Entry 8F3C (electron microscopy, 3.40 A resolution); this record covers chains G and H of the 8 polymer chains in the assembly.

== Chain G (and H) ==
Name: DNA-directed RNA polymerase subunit alpha
Organism: Escherichia coli
Notes: EC 2.7.7.6; chain H of this document is another copy of the same molecule, construct and numbering; everything in this record applies to it too
UniProt: A1AGI6 (RPOA_ECOK1); numbering as in UniProt (aligned over 1-328)
Chain sequence (328 residues; numbered 1 to 328; the number before each row is that of its first residue):
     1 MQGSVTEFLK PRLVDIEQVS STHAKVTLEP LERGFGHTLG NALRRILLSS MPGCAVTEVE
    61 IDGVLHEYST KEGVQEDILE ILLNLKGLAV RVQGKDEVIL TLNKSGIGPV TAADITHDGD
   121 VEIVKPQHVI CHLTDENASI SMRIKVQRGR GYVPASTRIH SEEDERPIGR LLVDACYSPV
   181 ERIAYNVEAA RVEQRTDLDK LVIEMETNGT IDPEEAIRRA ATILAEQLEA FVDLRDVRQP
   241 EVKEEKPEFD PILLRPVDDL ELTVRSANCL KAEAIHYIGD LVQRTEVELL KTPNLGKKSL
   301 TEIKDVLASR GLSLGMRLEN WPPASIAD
Unresolved in the structure: 1-7, 160-165, 235-328 (chain H: 1-4, 159-169, 235-328)

== Chain G / chain H interface ==
Pairs across the interface - 67 pairs, chain G then chain H:
  F8(G) with R150(H); I223(H), hydrophobic
  L9(G) with Q227(H), hydrogen bond (backbone-side chain)
  K10(G) with E226(H), salt bridge; E229(H)
  P11(G) with Q227(H); F231(H)
  R12(G) with A230(H)
  L13(G) with F231(H), hydrophobic
  L28(G) with F231(H), hydrophobic
  L31(G) with Q227(H)
  E32(G) with Q227(H)
  R33(G) with S49(H), hydrogen bond (side chain-backbone); R150(H), hydrogen bond (side chain-backbone); G151(H); Y152(H), hydrogen bond (side chain-backbone)
  G34(G) with S49(H)
  F35(G) with I46(H), hydrophobic; S50(H); Q227(H)
  H37(G) with R45(H)
  T38(G) with A42(H); R45(H)
  L39(G) with L228(H), hydrophobic
  N41(G) with N41(H)
  A42(G) with T38(H)
  R45(G) with G34(H), hydrogen bond (side chain-backbone); H37(H); T38(H), hydrogen bond
  I46(G) with F35(H), hydrophobic
  S49(G) with R33(H); F35(H)
  S50(G) with F8(H); F35(H)
  P52(G) with V5(H), hydrophobic
  G149(G) with V5(H)
  R150(G) with V5(H), hydrogen bond (side chain-backbone); E7(H), hydrogen bond (side chain-backbone); F8(H)
  R218(G) with A230(H), hydrogen bond (side chain-backbone); F231(H); D233(H)
  A221(G) with F231(H), hydrophobic
  T222(G) with F231(H); V232(H); D233(H)
  I223(G) with F8(H), hydrophobic; F35(H), hydrophobic
  L224(G) with L228(H), hydrophobic
  E226(G) with K10(H), hydrogen bond (backbone-side chain)
  Q227(G) with L9(H); P11(H); F35(H); L39(H)
  L228(G) with L39(H), hydrophobic; L43(H), hydrophobic; L224(H), hydrophobic; A225(H)
  E229(G) with K10(H)
  A230(G) with K10(H); P11(H), hydrophobic
  F231(G) with I217(H), hydrophobic; R218(H), hydrogen bond (backbone-side chain); A221(H), hydrophobic
  V232(G) with R218(H); A221(H), hydrophobic; T222(H)
Interface residues without a listed pair, chain G (39 interface residues in all): P30, R219, A225
Interface residues without a listed pair, chain H (41 interface residues in all): T6, L31, E32, V153

== Summary ==
The interface between chain G and chain H involves 39 residues on one side and 41 on the other; the contacts
include 11 hydrogen bonds and 1 salt bridge. Polar pairs include K10(G)-E226(H), L9(G)-Q227(H) and
R33(G)-S49(H).
Both chains are DNA-directed RNA polymerase subunit alpha (Escherichia coli). Entry 8F3C (Cryo-EM consensus
structure of Escherichia coli que-PEC (paused elongation complex) RNA Polymerase minus preQ1 ligand) was
determined by electron microscopy together with 8G00, 8G1S, 8G2W, 8G4W, 8G7E and 8G8Z from the same study.
